6V6G - chain A; structure by X-ray diffraction, 1.50 A resolution.

[Chain A]
Name: Beta-lactamase
From: Escherichia coli
Notes: EC 3.5.2.6
Reference sequence: Q9L5C7 (Q9L5C7_ECOLX); the author numbering skips numbers that UniProt does not, so the offset changes along the chain: 25-57 = UniProt 29-61; 59-238 = UniProt 62-241; 240-252 = UniProt 242-254; 254-290 = UniProt 255-291
Amino-acid sequence (263 residues; each row starts with the number of its first residue; note: 3 numbers in that range are skipped by the numbering (no residue carries them; nothing is unmodelled there)):
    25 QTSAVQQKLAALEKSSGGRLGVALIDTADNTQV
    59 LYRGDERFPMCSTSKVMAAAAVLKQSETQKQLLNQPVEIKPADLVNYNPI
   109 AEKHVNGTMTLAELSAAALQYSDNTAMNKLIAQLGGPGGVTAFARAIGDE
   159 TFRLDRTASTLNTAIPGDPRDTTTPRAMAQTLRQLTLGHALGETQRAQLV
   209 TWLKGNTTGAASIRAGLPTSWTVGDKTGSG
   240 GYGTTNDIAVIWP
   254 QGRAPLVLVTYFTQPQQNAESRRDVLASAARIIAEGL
Disordered / not traced: 25-26, 290
Differences from the reference sequence: engineered mutation A166 (Glu169 in Q9L5C7), S167 (Pro170 in Q9L5C7), G240 (Asp242 in Q9L5C7)
Metal / ion sites: Na+ near T171 (its only coordinating residue here)

[Overview]
Chain A is Beta-lactamase (Escherichia coli); the structure, Crystal structure of CTX-M-14 E166A/P167S/D240G
beta-lactamase, was determined by X-ray diffraction (same publication as 6V5E, 6V6P, 6V7T, 6V83 and 6V8V).
